5MPP - chains A and J of the 60 polymer chains in the assembly; structure by electron microscopy, 3.90 A resolution.

# Chain A (and J)
Protein: 6,7-dimethyl-8-ribityllumazine synthase
From: Aquifex aeolicus
Notes: EC 2.5.1.78; chain J of this document is another copy of the same molecule, construct and numbering; everything in this record applies to it too
Reference sequence: O66529 (RISB_AQUAE); residues 1-154 here = UniProt positions 1-154
Amino-acid sequence (154 residues; numbered 1 to 154; the number before each row is that of its first residue):
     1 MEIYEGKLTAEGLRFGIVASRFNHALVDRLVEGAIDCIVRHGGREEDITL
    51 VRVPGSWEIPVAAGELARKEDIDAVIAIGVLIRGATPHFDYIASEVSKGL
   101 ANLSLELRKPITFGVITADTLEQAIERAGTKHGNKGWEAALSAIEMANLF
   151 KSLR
Differences from the reference sequence: conflict E2 (Gln in O66529)
Curated features (UniProtKB/Swiss-Prot):
  - active site: H88 (Proton donor)
  - binding site (5-amino-6-(D-ribitylamino)uracil): F22, N23, S56 to E58, V80 to I82, F113, K135
  - binding site ((2S)-2-hydroxy-3-oxobutyl phosphate): A85, T86, R127

# How chain A and chain J interact
Pairs across the interface (49):
  R21(A) - E5(J)  salt bridge
  R21(A) - E145(J)  salt bridge
  E45(A) - M1(J)
  I48(A) - M1(J)
  I48(A) - E2(J)
  T49(A) - E2(J)  hydrogen bond
  T49(A) - Y4(J)
  L50(A) - E2(J)  hydrogen bond (backbone-backbone)
  L50(A) - I3(J)
  L50(A) - Y4(J)  hydrogen bond (backbone-backbone)
  R52(A) - Y4(J)  hydrogen bond (backbone-backbone)
  R52(A) - L149(J)
  V53(A) - E145(J)
  P54(A) - S142(J)
  P54(A) - E145(J)
  P54(A) - M146(J)
  W57(A) - S97(J)
  W57(A) - A101(J)  hydrophobic
  W57(A) - I111(J)  hydrogen bond (side chain-backbone)
  W57(A) - F113(J)
  E58(A) - S142(J)  hydrogen bond
  E58(A) - M146(J)
  P60(A) - L105(J)
  V61(A) - S104(J)
  V61(A) - L105(J)  hydrophobic
  V61(A) - K109(J)
  E65(A) - R108(J)
  E65(A) - F150(J)
  E65(A) - L153(J)
  E65(A) - R154(J)
  R68(A) - R108(J)
  K69(A) - L153(J)
  A85(A) - D119(J)
  A85(A) - Q123(J)
  A85(A) - R127(J)
  T86(A) - T117(J)
  T86(A) - Q123(J)
  P87(A) - T117(J)
  P87(A) - D119(J)
  H88(A) - T117(J)
  Y91(A) - F89(J)
  Y91(A) - D90(J)
  Y91(A) - A93(J)
  I92(A) - F113(J)  hydrophobic
  E95(A) - S97(J)
  E95(A) - K98(J)
  K98(A) - K98(J)
  G99(A) - L105(J)
  L103(A) - L105(J)  hydrophobic
Interface residues without a listed pair, chain A (30 interface residues in all): I35, E46, V51, A62, N102
Interface residues without a listed pair, chain J (35 interface residues in all): R83, S94, L100, T112, V115, A118, K135

# Summary
30 residues of chain A face 35 of chain J across their interface, with 6 hydrogen bonds and 2 salt bridges.
Polar contacts include R21(A)-E5(J), R21(A)-E145(J) and T49(A)-E2(J).
Chain A and chain J are both 6,7-dimethyl-8-ribityllumazine synthase (Aquifex aeolicus); the structure,
Structure of AaLS-wt, was determined by electron microscopy (same publication as 5MQ3 and 5MQ7).
